5YV0 - chains F and H of the 3 polymer chains in the assembly; structure by X-ray diffraction, 2.09 A resolution.

== Chain F ==
Name: DNA polymerase IV
Organism: Escherichia coli K-12
Notes: EC 2.7.7.7
Reference sequence: Q47155 (DPO4_ECOLI); residue numbers follow UniProt; this construct covers 2-351
Amino-acid sequence (352 residues; row label = number of the first residue in the row; numbering starts at 0):
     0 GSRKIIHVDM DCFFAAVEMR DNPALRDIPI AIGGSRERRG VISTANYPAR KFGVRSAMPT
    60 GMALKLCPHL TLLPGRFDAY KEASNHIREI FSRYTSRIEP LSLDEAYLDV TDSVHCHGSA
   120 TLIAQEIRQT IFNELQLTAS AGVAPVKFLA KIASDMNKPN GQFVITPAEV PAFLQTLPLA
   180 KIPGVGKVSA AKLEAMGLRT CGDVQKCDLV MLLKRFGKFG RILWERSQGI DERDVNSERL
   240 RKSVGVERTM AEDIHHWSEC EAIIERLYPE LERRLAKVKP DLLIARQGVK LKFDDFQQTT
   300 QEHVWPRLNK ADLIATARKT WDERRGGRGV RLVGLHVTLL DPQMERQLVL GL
Disordered / not traced: 342-351
Differences from the reference sequence: expression tag (0-1)
Curated features (UniProtKB/Swiss-Prot):
  - active site: Glu104
  - binding site (Mg(2+)): Asp8, Asp103
  - site: Phe13 (Substrate discrimination)
  - natural variant: Glu36 to Arg38 (sequence variant, change not given here; In strain: ECOR 45B1), Gln124 (Q124K: In strain: ECOR 35D), Asn132 (N132S: In strain: ECOR 34B1 and ECOR 37UG), Gln135 (Q135H: In strain: ECOR 70B1), Pro170 (P170S: In strain: ECOR 37UG), Ala171 (A171T: In strain: ECOR 45B1, ECOR 46D and 2 more), Leu176 (L176F: In strain: ECOR 37UG), Gly201 (G201S: In strain: ECOR 59B2), Met210 (M210I: In strain: ECOR 37UG, ECOR 45B1 and 4 more; M210T: In strain: ECOR 35D, ECOR 46D and 6 more), Arg225 (R225C: In strain: ECOR 59B2 and ECOR 60B2), Ala310 (A310S: In strain: ECOR 57B2, ECOR 59B2 and 2 more), Asp321 (D321N: In strain: ECOR 35D)
  - mutagenesis: Asp8 (D8A/H: Loss of function), Arg49 (R49A/F: Loss of function), Asp103 (D103A/N: Loss of function), Glu104 (E104A: Loss of function)
Metal / ion sites: Mg2+ site 1: Asp8, Met9, Asp103 (together with phosphate ion) (shared with DT874(H) of chain H); Mg2+ site 2: Asp8, Asp103, Glu104 (shared with DC873(H), DT874(H) of chain H)
From the paper describing this entry:
  - mutagenesis - R49A: abolished catalytic activity

== Chain H ==
Molecule: DTN2
Sequence (19 nucleotides; numbered 856 to 874; the number before each row is that of its first residue):
   856 TCTAGGGTCC TAGGACCCT
Disordered / not traced: 856-859
Metal / ion sites: Mg2+ site 1: DC873, DT874 (shared with Asp8(F), Asp103(F), Glu104(F) of chain F); Mg2+ site 2: DT874 (together with phosphate ion) (shared with Asp8(F), Met9(F), Asp103(F) of chain F)

== Chain F / chain H interface ==
Residue-residue contacts (36):
  Asp8(F) with DT874(H), phosphate contact
  Phe12(F) with DT874(H), hydrogen bond to the phosphate
  Phe13(F) with DT874(H), hydrogen bond to the phosphate
  Ser42(F) with DT874(H), hydrogen bond to the base
  Thr43(F) with DT874(H), phosphate contact
  Ser55(F) with DT874(H), base contact
  Ser101(F) with DC873(H), sugar contact
  Asp103(F) with DC873(H), phosphate contact; DT874(H), phosphate contact
  Glu104(F) with DC873(H), phosphate contact; DT874(H), phosphate contact
  Lys150(F) with DC873(H), salt bridge to the phosphate
  Ile181(F) with DC872(H), phosphate contact
  Pro182(F) with DC872(H), phosphate contact
  Gly183(F) with DC871(H), phosphate contact; DC872(H), hydrogen bond to the phosphate
  Val184(F) with DC872(H), phosphate contact
  Gly185(F) with DC871(H), hydrogen bond to the phosphate; DC872(H), phosphate contact
  Lys186(F) with DC871(H), hydrogen bond to the phosphate
  Val187(F) with DA870(H), phosphate contact; DC871(H), hydrogen bond to the phosphate
  Ser188(F) with DA870(H), phosphate contact; DC871(H), hydrogen bond to the phosphate
  Arg285(F) with DC865(H), sugar contact; DT866(H), salt bridge to the phosphate
  Thr298(F) with DG868(H), hydrogen bond to the phosphate
  Thr299(F) with DA867(H), phosphate contact; DG868(H), hydrogen bond to the phosphate
  Gln300(F) with DA867(H), phosphate contact
  Glu301(F) with DT866(H), sugar contact; DA867(H), hydrogen bond to the phosphate
  His302(F) with DT866(H), phosphate contact
  Val303(F) with DT866(H), hydrogen bond to the phosphate
  Arg323(F) with DA867(H), salt bridge to the phosphate; DG868(H), salt bridge to the phosphate
Also at the interface, not in a pair above, chain F (30 interface residues in all): Met9, Cys11, Ala56, Gln297
Also at the interface, not in a pair above, chain H (10 interface residues in all): DG869

== Overview ==
30 residues of chain F face 10 of chain H across their interface; the contacts include 12 hydrogen bonds and 4
salt bridges. Polar pairs include Ser42(F)-DT874(H), Phe12(F)-DT874(H) and Phe13(F)-DT874(H). From UniProt:
active-site residue Glu104(F), Mg2+-binding residues Asp8(F) and Asp103(F) and 4 mutagenesis sites on chain F.
From the paper: R49A of chain F abolishes catalytic activity.
Chain F is DNA polymerase IV (Escherichia coli K-12) and chain H is DTN2; the structure, DNA polymerase IV -
DNA ternary complex 12, was determined by X-ray diffraction together with 5YUR, 5YUS, 5YUT, 5YUU, 5YUV, 5YUW
and 10 further entries from the same study.
